PDB entry 6OU1 | X-ray diffraction, 1.88 A resolution | chain A

Chain A:
Protein: Myocilin
Organism: Homo sapiens
Notes: fragment: Olfactomedin domain
UniProtKB: Q99972 (MYOC_HUMAN); residues 228-504 here = UniProt positions 228-504
Amino-acid sequence (277 residues; row label = number of the first residue in the row):
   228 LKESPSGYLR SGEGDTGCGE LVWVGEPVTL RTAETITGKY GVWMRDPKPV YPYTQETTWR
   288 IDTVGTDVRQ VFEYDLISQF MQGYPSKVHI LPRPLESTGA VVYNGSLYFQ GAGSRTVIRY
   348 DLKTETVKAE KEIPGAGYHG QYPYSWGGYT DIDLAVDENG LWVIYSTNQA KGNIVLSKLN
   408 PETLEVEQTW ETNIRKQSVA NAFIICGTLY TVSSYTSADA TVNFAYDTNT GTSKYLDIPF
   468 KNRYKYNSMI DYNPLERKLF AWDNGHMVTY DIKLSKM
Not modelled in the structure: 228-243, 504
Construct notes: conflict Val255 (Leu in Q99972), Val277 (Thr in Q99972), Asn331 (Ser in Q99972), 18 further conflict positions vs the reference (Q99972) not listed
Disulfide bonds: Cys245-Cys433
Ion coordination: Na+: Gly326, Asp380, Leu381, Asp478; Ca2+: Asp380, Asn428, Ala429, Ile477, Asp478
UniProt features mapped onto this chain:
  - motif: Ser502 to Met504 (Microbody targeting signal)
  - binding site (Ca(2+)): Asp380, Asn428, Ala429, Ile477, Asp478
  - natural variant: Gly244 (G244V: In GLC1A; uncertain significance), Cys245 (C245Y: In GLC1A; uncertain significance), Gly246 (G246R: In GLC1A), Val251 (V251A: In GLC1A), Gly252 (G252R: In GLC1A), Glu261 (E261K: In GLC1A; uncertain significance), Arg272 (R272G: In GLC1A; uncertain significance), Pro274 (P274R: In GLC1A; uncertain significance), Trp286 (W286R: In GLC1A; uncertain significance), Thr293 (T293K: In GLC1A), Glu300 (E300K: In GLC1A; uncertain significance), Glu323 (E323K: In GLC1A), 41 further natural variant entries in UniProt
  - mutagenesis: Lys229 (K229A: Completely blocks endoproteolytic processing; when associated with A-226 ...), Glu230 (E230A: Impairs endoproteolytic processing; when associated with A-226 ...)

Overview:
Gly326, Asp380, Leu381 and Asp478 form the Na+ site. The Ca2+ site is built by Asp380, Asn428, Ala429, Ile477
and Asp478. UniProt lists 5 Ca2+-binding residues and 2 mutagenesis sites.
Chain A is Myocilin (Homo sapiens); the structure, Crystal Structure of the Computationally-derived 21-Variant
of the Myocilin Olfactomedin Domain, was determined by X-ray diffraction, deposited together with 6OU0, 6OU2
and 6OU3.
